Entry 7JHL (X-ray diffraction, 2.26 A resolution); this record covers chain A.

[Chain A]
Protein: N-acetyllactosaminide beta-1,3-N-acetylglucosaminyltransferase 2
From: Homo sapiens
Notes: EC 2.4.1.149
UniProt: Q9NY97 (B3GN2_HUMAN); numbering as in UniProt (aligned over 45-397)
Amino-acid sequence (370 residues; each row starts with the number of its first residue):
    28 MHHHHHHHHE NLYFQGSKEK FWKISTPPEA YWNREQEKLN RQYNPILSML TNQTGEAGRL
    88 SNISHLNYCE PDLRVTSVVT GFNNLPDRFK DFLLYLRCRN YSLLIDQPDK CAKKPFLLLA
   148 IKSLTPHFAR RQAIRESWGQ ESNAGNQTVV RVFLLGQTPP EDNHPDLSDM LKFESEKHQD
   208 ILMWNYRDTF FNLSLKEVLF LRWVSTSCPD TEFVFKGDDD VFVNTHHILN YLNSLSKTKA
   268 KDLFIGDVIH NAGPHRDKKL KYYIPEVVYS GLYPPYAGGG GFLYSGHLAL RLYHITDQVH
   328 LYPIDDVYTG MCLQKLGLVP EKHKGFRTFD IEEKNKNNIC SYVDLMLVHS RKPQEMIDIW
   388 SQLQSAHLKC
Not modelled in the structure: 28-54, 77-88
Cystine bridges: Cys96-Cys125, Cys138-Cys235, Cys367-Cys397
Covalent attachments: N-acetylglucosamine (NAG) linked to Asn127; glycan linked to Asn219
Differences from the reference sequence: initiating methionine (28); expression tag (29-44)
Bound ions: Mg2+: Asp247 (together with uridine-diphosphate-N-acetylglucosamine)
Small-molecule neighbours: uridine-diphosphate-N-acetylglucosamine (UD1): Lys149, Ser150, Leu151, His154, Arg157, Asp215, Thr216, Phe217, Leu220, Lys223, Asp245, Asp246, Asp247, Lys288, Tyr289, Gly305, Gly306, Gly307, Ile331, Asp332, Asp333, Thr355, His376
Swiss-Prot annotation at these positions:
  - glycosylation (N-linked (GlcNAc...) asparagine): Asn79, Asn89, Asn127, Asn173, Asn219
  - mutagenesis: Asp245 (D245A: Loss of enzymatic activity, no loss of B3GNT8-binding)
What the authors report for this chain:
  - binding site for uridine-diphosphate-N-acetylglucosamine: Lys149, Asp215, Lys223, Asp245, Asp246, Tyr289, Asp332
  - Mg2+ coordination: Asp247, His376
  - conformationally variable residues (side-chain flip): Asp333
  - mutagenesis - K149A, D245A, D247A, A279L, A279V, Y289F, D332A, D333N, H376E, H376L, H376Q: abolished catalytic activity
  - disease-associated variants - D247H: decreased catalytic activity (citing earlier work)
  - mutagenesis - A279G: decreased catalytic activity

[Summary]
Bound to chain A: uridine-diphosphate-N-acetylglucosamine. N-acetylglucosamine is covalently linked to Asn127.
UniProt lists one mutagenesis site. The paper reports a binding site for
uridine-diphosphate-N-acetylglucosamine at Lys149, Asp215 and Lys223 among others; K149A, D245A and D247A,
among others, abolish catalytic activity; 13 substitutions were tested in all.
Chain A is N-acetyllactosaminide beta-1,3-N-acetylglucosaminyltransferase 2 (Homo sapiens); the structure,
Structure of human beta 1,3-N-acetylglucosaminyltransferase 2 with UDP-N-acetylglucosamine, was determined by
X-ray diffraction together with 7JHI, 7JHK, 7JHM, 7JHN and 7JHO from the same study.
